5XOJ - chains A and C of the 6 polymer chains in the assembly; structure by X-ray diffraction, 2.20 A resolution.

== Chain A ==
Name: GTP-binding nuclear protein
From: Saccharomyces cerevisiae (strain AWRI796)
UniProtKB: E7KFU1 (E7KFU1_YEASA); residue numbers follow UniProt; this construct covers 1-182
Chain sequence (182 residues; each row starts with the number of its first residue):
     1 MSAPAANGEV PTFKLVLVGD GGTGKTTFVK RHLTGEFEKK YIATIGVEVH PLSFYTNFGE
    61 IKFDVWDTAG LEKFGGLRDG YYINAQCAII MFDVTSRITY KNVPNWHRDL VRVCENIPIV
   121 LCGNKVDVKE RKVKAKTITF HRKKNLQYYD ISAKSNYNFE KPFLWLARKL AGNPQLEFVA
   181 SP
Not modelled in the structure: 1-9, 180-182
Construct notes: engineered mutation Leu71 (Gln in E7KFU1)
Bound ions: Mg2+: Thr26, Thr44 (together with GTP)
Ligand contacts: GTP (guanosine-5'-triphosphate): Gly19, Asp20, Gly21, Gly22, Thr23, Gly24, Lys25, Thr26, Thr27, Phe37, Glu38, Lys39, Lys40, Tyr41, Ile42, Ala43, Thr44, Thr68, Ala69, Gly70, Leu71, Asn124, Lys125, Asp127, Val128, Ser152, Ala153, Lys154

== Chain C ==
Name: Exportin-1
From: Saccharomyces cerevisiae (strain ATCC 204508 / S288c)
Notes: engineered mutation(s): residues 377-413 deleted
UniProtKB: P30822 (XPO1_YEAST); residue numbers follow UniProt; this construct covers 1-376, 414-1084
Chain sequence (1047 residues; each row starts with the number of its first residue; note: 37 numbers in that range are skipped by the numbering (no residue carries them; nothing is unmodelled there)):
     1 MEGILDFSND LDIALLDQVV STFYQGSGVQ QKQAQEILTK FQDNPDAWQK ADQILQFSTN
    61 PQSKFIALSI LDKLITRKWK LLPNDHRIGI RNFVVGMIIS MCQDDEVFKT QKNLINKSDL
   121 TLVQILKQEW PQNWPEFIPE LIGSSSSSVN VCENNMIVLK LLSEEVFDFS AEQMTQAKAL
   181 HLKNSMSKEF EQIFKLCFQV LEQGSSSSLI VATLESLLRY LHWIPYRYIY ETNILELLST
   241 KFMTSPDTRA ITLKCLTEVS NLKIPQDNDL IKRQTVLFFQ NTLQQIATSV MPVTADLKAT
   301 YANANGNDQS FLQDLAMFLT TYLARNRALL ESDESLRELL LNAHQYLIQL SKIEERELFK
   361 TTLDYWHNLV ADLFYE
   414 PLKKHIYEEI CSQLRLVIIE NMVRPEEVLV VENDEGEIVR EFVKESDTIQ LYKSEREVLV
   474 YLTHLNVIDT EEIMISKLAR QIDGSEWSWH NINTLSWAIG SISGTMSEDT EKRFVVTVIK
   534 DLLDLTVKKR GKDNKAVVAS DIMYVVGQYP RFLKAHWNFL RTVILKLFEF MHETHEGVQD
   594 MACDTFIKIV QKCKYHFVIQ QPRESEPFIQ TIIRDIQKTT ADLQPQQVHT FYKACGIIIS
   654 EERSVAERNR LLSDLMQLPN MAWDTIVEQS TANPTLLLDS ETVKIIANII KTNVAVCTSM
   714 GADFYPQLGH IYYNMLQLYR AVSSMISAQV AAEGLIATKT PKVRGLRTIK KEILKLVETY
   774 ISKARNLDDV VKVLVEPLLN AVLEDYMNNV PDARDAEVLN CMTTVVEKVG HMIPQGVILI
   834 LQSVFECTLD MINKDFTEYP EHRVEFYKLL KVINEKSFAA FLELPPAAFK LFVDAICWAF
   894 KHNNRDVEVN GLQIALDLVK NIERMGNVPF ANEFHKNYFF IFVSETFFVL TDSDHKSGFS
   954 KQALLLMKLI SLVYDNKISV PLYQEAEVPQ GTSNQVYLSQ YLANMLSNAF PHLTSEQIAS
  1014 FLSALTKQYK DLVVFKGTLR DFLVQIKEVG GDPTDYLFAE DKENALMEQN RLEREKAAKI
  1074 GGLLKPSELD D
Not modelled in the structure: 1-9, 263-265, 978-983, 1055-1084
Curated features (UniProtKB/Swiss-Prot):
  - modified residue: Ser1080 (Phosphoserine)
Reported in the primary citation:
  - conformationally variable residues (loop rearrangement): Leu877

== How chain A and chain C interact ==
Pairs across the interface (76; chain A residue first):
  Gly21(A) - Arg898(C)  hydrogen bond (backbone-side chain)
  Gly22(A) - Arg898(C)  hydrogen bond (backbone-side chain)
  Lys39(A) - Asp447(C)  salt bridge
  Lys39(A) - Glu854(C)  salt bridge
  Lys40(A) - Thr850(C)
  Lys40(A) - Glu851(C)
  Tyr41(A) - Thr850(C)
  Tyr41(A) - Asn896(C)
  Gly46(A) - Gln35(C)
  Val49(A) - Gln31(C)
  Trp66(A) - Phe23(C)  hydrophobic
  Trp66(A) - Gln31(C)
  Leu71(A) - Asp947(C)
  Glu72(A) - Asp947(C)  hydrogen bond (backbone-side chain)
  Lys73(A) - Asn896(C)  hydrogen bond
  Lys73(A) - Ser946(C)
  Lys73(A) - Asp947(C)  hydrogen bond (backbone-side chain)
  Gly76(A) - Thr39(C)
  Gly76(A) - Gln42(C)  hydrogen bond (backbone-side chain)
  Leu77(A) - Phe23(C)  hydrophobic
  Leu77(A) - Gln42(C)
  Asp79(A) - Phe65(C)
  Asp79(A) - Ser69(C)
  Asp79(A) - Lys117(C)  salt bridge
  Gly80(A) - Tyr24(C)  hydrogen bond (backbone-side chain)
  Gly80(A) - Phe65(C)
  Tyr81(A) - Phe23(C)  hydrophobic
  Tyr81(A) - Gln35(C)  hydrogen bond
  Ile83(A) - Tyr24(C)
  Ile83(A) - Phe65(C)  hydrophobic
  Asn84(A) - Gln25(C)
  Asn84(A) - Gln62(C)  hydrogen bond
  Asp93(A) - Arg898(C)  salt bridge
  Ser96(A) - Arg898(C)  hydrogen bond
  Ile98(A) - Lys949(C)
  Ile98(A) - Ser950(C)
  Thr99(A) - Arg898(C)
  Asn105(A) - Phe169(C)
  Arg108(A) - Phe169(C)
  Arg108(A) - Gln173(C)
  Arg112(A) - Asn116(C)
  Arg112(A) - Leu120(C)
  Arg112(A) - Leu161(C)
  Arg112(A) - Glu164(C)  salt bridge
  Arg112(A) - Glu165(C)  salt bridge
  Val113(A) - Phe65(C)  hydrophobic
  Val113(A) - Asn113(C)
  Glu115(A) - Lys112(C)
  Glu115(A) - Asn116(C)
  Arg131(A) - Glu458(C)  hydrogen bond (side chain-backbone)
  Arg131(A) - Ser459(C)
  Lys134(A) - Glu458(C)  salt bridge
  Ala135(A) - Asp460(C)
  Ala135(A) - Gln463(C)
  His141(A) - Glu357(C)  salt bridge
  Arg142(A) - Met317(C)
  Arg142(A) - Lys360(C)
  Arg142(A) - Thr361(C)  hydrogen bond
  Arg142(A) - Asp364(C)  salt bridge
  Lys143(A) - Lys254(C)
  Lys143(A) - Glu258(C)  salt bridge
  Asn145(A) - Lys254(C)  hydrogen bond
  Asn145(A) - Ser310(C)
  Asn145(A) - Gln313(C)  hydrogen bond
  Asn145(A) - Asp314(C)  hydrogen bond
  Gln147(A) - Glu355(C)  hydrogen bond
  Gln147(A) - Glu357(C)
  Asp150(A) - Ser459(C)
  Asp150(A) - Asp460(C)  hydrogen bond (side chain-backbone)
  Ser155(A) - Leu442(C)
  Ser155(A) - Val444(C)
  Tyr157(A) - Glu440(C)  hydrogen bond
  Tyr157(A) - Leu442(C)  hydrophobic
  Tyr157(A) - Ser459(C)
  Tyr157(A) - Thr461(C)
  Lys169(A) - Gln309(C)  hydrogen bond
Interface residues without a listed pair, chain A (51 interface residues in all): Lys14, Thr23, Val47, Lys101, Pro104, Lys125, Val126, Asp127, Lys129, Lys136, Tyr148, Lys154
Interface residues without a listed pair, chain C (59 interface residues in all): Lys32, Leu38, Glu172, Thr257, Asn261, Val443, Val456, Lys457, Pro853

== Overview ==
51 residues of chain A face 59 of chain C across their interface; the contacts include 19 hydrogen bonds and
10 salt bridges. Polar contacts include Lys39(A)-Asp447(C), Lys39(A)-Glu854(C) and Asp79(A)-Lys117(C). Bound
to chain A: GTP. Thr26(A) and Thr44(A) coordinate Mg2+. The paper reports conformational variability at
Leu877(C).
Chain A is GTP-binding nuclear protein (Saccharomyces cerevisiae (strain AWRI796)) and chain C is Exportin-1
(Saccharomyces cerevisiae (strain ATCC 204508 / S288c)); the structure, Crystal structure of
Xpo1p-PKI-Nup42p-Gsp1p-GTP complex, was determined by X-ray diffraction.
